PDB entry 8UCB | X-ray diffraction, 1.85 A resolution | chain A

[Chain A]
Name: Interleukin-1 receptor-associated kinase 4
Source organism: Homo sapiens
Notes: EC 2.7.11.1
Reference sequence: Q9NWZ3 (IRAK4_HUMAN); residues 154-460 here = UniProt positions 154-460
Chain sequence (307 residues; row label = number of the first residue in the row):
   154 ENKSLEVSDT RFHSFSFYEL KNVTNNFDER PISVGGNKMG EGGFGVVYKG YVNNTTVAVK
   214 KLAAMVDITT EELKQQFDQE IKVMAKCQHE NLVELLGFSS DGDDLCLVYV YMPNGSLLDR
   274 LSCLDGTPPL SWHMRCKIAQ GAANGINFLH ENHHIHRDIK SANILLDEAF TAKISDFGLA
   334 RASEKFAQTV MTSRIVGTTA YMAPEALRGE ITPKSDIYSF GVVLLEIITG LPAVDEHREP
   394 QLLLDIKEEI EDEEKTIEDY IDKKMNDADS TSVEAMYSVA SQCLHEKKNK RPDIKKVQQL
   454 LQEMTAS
Disordered / not traced: 154-163, 188, 255-256, 338-341, 460
Modified positions: Thr342 (phosphothreonine; TPO); Thr345 (phosphothreonine; TPO); Ser346 (phosphoserine; SEP)
Ligand contacts: X1T (6-(difluoromethyl)-N-[(4R)-7-ethoxy-2-{[(3R)-oxolan-3-yl]methyl}imidazo[1,2-a]pyridin-6-yl]pyridine-2-carboxamide): Met192, Gly193, Glu194, Val200, Ala211, Lys213, Val246, Tyr262, Val263, Tyr264, Met265, Pro266, Asn267, Gly268, Arg273, Asp278, Thr280, Leu318, Ser328, Asp329

[Summary]
Ligands of chain A: compound X1T.
Chain A is Interleukin-1 receptor-associated kinase 4 (Homo sapiens); the structure, IRAK4 in complex with
compound 8, was determined by X-ray diffraction, deposited together with 8UCC.
